Entry 6VYJ (X-ray diffraction, 1.39 A resolution); this record covers chain A.

Chain A:
Protein: E3 ubiquitin-protein ligase UHRF1
Source organism: Homo sapiens
Notes: EC 2.3.2.27
UniProtKB: Q96T88 (UHRF1_HUMAN); residues 122-283 here = UniProt positions 122-283
Amino-acid sequence (164 residues; row label = number of the first residue in the row):
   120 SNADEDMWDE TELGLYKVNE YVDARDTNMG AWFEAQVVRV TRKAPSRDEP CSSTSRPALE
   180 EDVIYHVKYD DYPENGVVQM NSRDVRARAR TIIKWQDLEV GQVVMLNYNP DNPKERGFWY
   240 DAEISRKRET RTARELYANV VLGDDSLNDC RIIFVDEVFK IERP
Disordered / not traced: 120-124, 172-180
Sequence notes: expression tag (120-121)
Ligand contacts:
  - beta-D-glucopyranose (BGC): T146, N147, V196, V197, Q198
  - 2,4-dimethylpyridine (RVV), molecule 1: D142, W151, F152, A208, M224, W238, F278
  - 2,4-dimethylpyridine (RVV), molecule 2: D145, M148, F152, Y188, Y191, N194, F237
UniProt features mapped onto this chain:
  - modified residue: S165 (Phosphoserine)
  - cross-link: K279 (Glycyl lysine isopeptide (Lys-Gly) (interchain with G-Cter in SUMO2))
  - mutagenesis: D142 (D142A: Impaired binding to histone H3 without affecting the protein folding; when associated with A-153), D145 (D145A: Impaired binding to histone H3), F152 (F152A: Impaired binding to histone H3), E153 (E153A: Impaired binding to histone H3 without affecting the protein folding; when associated with A-142), Y188 (Y188A: Impaired binding to histone H3), D190 (D190A: Slightly impaired binding to histone H3), Y191 (Y191A: Impaired binding to histone H3)
From the paper describing this entry:
  - binding site for 2,4-dimethylpyridine: D145, F152, Y188, Y191, A208, M224, F237, W238, F278

In short:
Chain A binds 2,4-dimethylpyridine and beta-D-glucopyranose. Curated annotation (UniProt) lists 7 mutagenesis
sites. The paper reports a binding site for 2,4-dimethylpyridine at D145, F152 and Y188 among others.
Chain A is E3 ubiquitin-protein ligase UHRF1 (Homo sapiens); the structure, Human UHRF1 TTD domain in complex
with a fragment, was determined by X-ray diffraction, deposited together with 6W92.
